Entry 8UD5 (electron microscopy, 3.13 A resolution); this record covers chains A and H of the 8 polymer chains in the assembly.

# Chain A
Molecule: Non-structural protein 15
Organism: Severe acute respiratory syndrome coronavirus 2
Notes: EC 4.6.1.-
UniProtKB: P0DTD1 (R1AB_SARS2); residues 1-346 here correspond to UniProt positions 6453-6798 (UniProt number = residue number + 6452)
Amino-acid sequence (359 residues; row label = number of the first residue in the row; numbers below 1 keep their minus sign (Met-12 is residue -12)):
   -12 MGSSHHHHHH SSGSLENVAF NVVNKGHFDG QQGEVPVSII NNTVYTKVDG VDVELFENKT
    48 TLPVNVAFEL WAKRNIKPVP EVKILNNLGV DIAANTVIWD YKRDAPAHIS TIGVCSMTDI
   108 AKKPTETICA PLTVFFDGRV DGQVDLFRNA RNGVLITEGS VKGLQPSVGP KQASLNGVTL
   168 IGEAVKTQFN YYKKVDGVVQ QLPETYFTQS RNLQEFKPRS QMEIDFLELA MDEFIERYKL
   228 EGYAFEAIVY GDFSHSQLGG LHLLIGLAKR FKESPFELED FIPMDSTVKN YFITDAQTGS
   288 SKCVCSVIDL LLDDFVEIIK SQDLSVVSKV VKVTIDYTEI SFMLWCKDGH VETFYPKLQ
Unresolved in the structure: -12 to 0
Construct notes: initiating methionine (-12); expression tag (-11 to 0); engineered mutation Ala234 (His6686 in P0DTD1)
Swiss-Prot annotation at these positions:
  - active site: His249 (Proton acceptor), Lys289 (For uridylate-specific endoribonuclease nsp15 activity)
  - binding site (uracil): Lys289 to Ser293, Thr340 to Lys344
  - site: Lys289 (Transition state stabilizer), Ser293 (Uracil recognition site), Gln346 (Cleavage)
From the paper describing this entry:
  - binding site for the 35-nt RNA strand: Lys110, Thr112, Glu113, Asp132
  - binding site for the 35-nt RNA strand (chain H): Asp132, Arg135, Asn136
  - catalytic residues: His249 (citing earlier work)

# Chain H
Molecule: 35-nt RNA strand
Sequence (35 nucleotides; numbered -4 to 30; the number before each row is that of its first residue; numbers below 1 keep their minus sign (U-4 is residue -4)):
    -4 UCUUAGGAGA AUGACAAAAA AAAAAAAAAA AAAAA
Unresolved in the structure: -4 to 3

# Chain A / chain H interface
Pairs across the interface (11):
  His242(A) - A6(H)  salt bridge to the phosphate
  Ser243(A) - A6(H)  phosphate contact
  Ser243(A) - U7(H)  hydrogen bond to the phosphate
  Val314(A) - A14(H)  sugar contact
  Ser315(A) - A14(H)  hydrogen bond to the sugar
  Ser315(A) - A15(H)  sugar contact
  Val317(A) - A15(H)  sugar contact
  Val317(A) - A16(H)  sugar contact
  Met330(A) - A15(H)  base contact
  Trp332(A) - A13(H)  base contact
  Trp332(A) - A14(H)  base contact
Also at the interface, not in a pair above, chain A (8 interface residues in all): Lys316

# Summary
8 residues of chain A face 6 of chain H across their interface, with 2 hydrogen bonds and 1 salt bridge. Polar
contacts include Ser315(A)-A14(H), Ser243(A)-U7(H) and His242(A)-A6(H). The paper reports the catalytic
residue His249(A); a binding site for the 35-nt RNA strand at Lys110(A), Thr112(A) and Glu113(A) among others.
Chain A is Non-structural protein 15 (Severe acute respiratory syndrome coronavirus 2) and chain H is a 35-nt
RNA strand; the structure, SARS-CoV-2 Nsp15 bound to poly(A/U) RNA, state 2, was determined by electron
microscopy, deposited together with 8UD2, 8UD3 and 8UD4.
